8SJ2 - chains C and E of the 6 polymer chains in the assembly; structure by X-ray diffraction, 2.23 A resolution.

[Chain C]
Name: Cyclic GMP-AMP synthase
Organism: Mus musculus
Notes: EC 2.7.7.86; fragment: catalytic domain
UniProtKB: Q8C6L5 (CGAS_MOUSE); numbering as in UniProt (aligned over 147-507)
Chain sequence (364 residues; numbered 144 to 507; the number before each row is that of its first residue):
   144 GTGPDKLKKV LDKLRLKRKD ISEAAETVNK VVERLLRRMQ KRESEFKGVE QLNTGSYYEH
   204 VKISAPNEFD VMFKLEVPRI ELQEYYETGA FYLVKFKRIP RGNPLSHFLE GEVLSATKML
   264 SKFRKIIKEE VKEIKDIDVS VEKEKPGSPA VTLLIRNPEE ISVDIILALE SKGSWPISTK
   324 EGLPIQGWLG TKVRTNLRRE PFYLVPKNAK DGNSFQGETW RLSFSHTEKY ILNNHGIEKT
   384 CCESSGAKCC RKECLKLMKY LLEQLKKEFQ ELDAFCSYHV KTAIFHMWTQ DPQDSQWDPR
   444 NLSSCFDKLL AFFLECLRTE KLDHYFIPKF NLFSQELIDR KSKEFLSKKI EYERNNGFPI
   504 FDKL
Unresolved in the structure: 144-148, 240-246, 252-254, 354-358, 507
Construct notes: expression tag (144-146)
Bound ions: Mg2+: Glu211, Asp213 (together with ATP); Zn2+: His378, Cys384, Cys385, Cys392
Small-molecule neighbours:
  - ATP (adenosine-5'-triphosphate): Gly198, Ser199, Glu202, Lys205, Glu211, Asp213, Arg364, Ser368, Glu371, Lys402, Ser420, Tyr421, Lys424, His467
  - 2'-deoxyguanosine-5'-triphosphate (DGT): Thr197, Asp213, Met215, Pro289, Gly290, Ser291, Pro292, Ala293, Asp307, Ile309, Val348, Lys350, Arg364, Leu365, Ser366, Ser368
Swiss-Prot annotation at these positions:
  - region: Lys372 to Lys395 (DNA-binding)
  - motif: Leu154 to Leu159 (Nuclear export signal), Asp281 to Ser291 (Nuclear localization signal)
  - binding site (GTP): Thr197, Asp307, Arg364 to Glu371
  - binding site (ATP): Ser199, Glu371, Lys402, Ser420 to Lys424
  - binding site (Mg(2+)): Glu211, Asp213, Asp307
  - binding site (2',3'-cGAMP): Asp213, Gly290, Asp307, Lys350, Arg364 to Ser366
  - binding site (Zn(2+)): His378, Cys384, Cys385, Cys392
  - site: Arg241 (Arginine-anchor), Asp307, Ile308 (Cleavage)
  - modified residue: Lys156 (N6-lactoyllysine), Glu176 (PolyADP-ribosyl glutamic acid), Ser199 (Phosphoserine), Tyr201 (Phosphotyrosine), Glu272 (5-glutamyl polyglutamate), Ser291 (Phosphoserine), Glu302 (5-glutamyl glutamate), Lys372 (N6-acetyllysine), Lys382 (N6-acetyllysine), Lys402 (N6-acetyllysine), Ser420 (Phosphoserine), Lys491 (N6-methyllysine)
  - lipidation (S-palmitoyl cysteine): Cys392, Cys393, Cys459
  - cross-link (Glycyl lysine isopeptide (Lys-Gly)): Lys217 (interchain with G-Cter in SUMO), Lys271 (interchain with G-Cter in ubiquitin), Lys335 (interchain with G-Cter in SUMO), Lys372 (interchain with G-Cter in SUMO), Lys382 (interchain with G-Cter in SUMO), Lys399 (interchain with G-Cter in ubiquitin), Lys402 (interchain with G-Cter in ubiquitin), Lys409 (interchain with G-Cter in ubiquitin), Lys410 (interchain with G-Cter in ubiquitin), Lys464 (interchain with G-Cter in SUMO)
Reported in the primary citation:
  - mutagenesis - E211Q/D213N: abolished catalytic activity
  - specificity-determining residues: His467 (proposed by the authors, not directly observed)
  - mutagenesis - R364A (33-fold), H467A: decreased catalytic activity on ATP/GTP
  - mutagenesis - H467A (2-fold): increased catalytic activity on GTP/GTP
  - specificity-determining residues: Ile309, Arg364
  - mutagenesis - R364A (10-fold): decreased catalytic activity on GTP/GTP
  - mutagenesis - R364A (4-fold): increased catalytic activity on ATP/ATP

[Chain E]
Molecule: Palindromic DNA18
Sequence (18 nucleotides; each row starts with the number of its first residue):
     1 ATCTGTACAT GTACAGAT

[Interface between chain C and chain E]
Pairs across the interface - 6 pairs, chain C then chain E:
  Thr334(C) with DA13(E), phosphate contact
  Lys335(C) with DA13(E), phosphate contact; DC14(E), salt bridge to the phosphate
  Thr338(C) with DT12(E), sugar contact; DA13(E), hydrogen bond to the phosphate
  Arg342(C) with DG11(E), base contact
Also at the interface, not in a pair above, chain C (5 interface residues in all): Lys323

[Overview]
5 residues of chain C and 4 residues of chain E are in contact, with 1 hydrogen bond and 1 salt bridge. Among
the polar pairs are Thr338(C)-DA13(E) and Lys335(C)-DC14(E). Bound to chain C: ATP and
2'-deoxyguanosine-5'-triphosphate. From the paper: R364A and H467A of chain C reduce catalytic activity on
ATP/GTP; specificity determinants His467(C), Ile309(C) and Arg364(C).
Here chain C is Cyclic GMP-AMP synthase (Mus musculus) and chain E is Palindromic DNA18. Entry 8SJ2 (Structure
of ternary complex of cGAS with dsDNA and bound ATP and 2'-dGTP) was determined by X-ray diffraction,
deposited together with 7UUX, 7UXW, 7UYQ, 7UYZ, 7UZR, 7V0W and 14 further entries.
